Entry 7NE6 (X-ray diffraction, 2.30 A resolution); this record covers chains A and C of the 3 polymer chains in the assembly.

[Chain A]
Protein: Methylcytosine dioxygenase TET2
Organism: Homo sapiens
Notes: EC 1.14.11.-
UniProtKB: Q6N021 (TET2_HUMAN); the construct has insertions or renumbered stretches relative to UniProt, so the offset changes along the chain: 1129-1465 = UniProt 1129-1465; 1814-1828 = UniProt 1466-1480; 1844-1936 = UniProt 1844-1936
Amino-acid sequence (463 residues; row label = number of the first residue in the row; note: 348 numbers in that range are skipped by the numbering (no residue carries them; nothing is unmodelled there)):
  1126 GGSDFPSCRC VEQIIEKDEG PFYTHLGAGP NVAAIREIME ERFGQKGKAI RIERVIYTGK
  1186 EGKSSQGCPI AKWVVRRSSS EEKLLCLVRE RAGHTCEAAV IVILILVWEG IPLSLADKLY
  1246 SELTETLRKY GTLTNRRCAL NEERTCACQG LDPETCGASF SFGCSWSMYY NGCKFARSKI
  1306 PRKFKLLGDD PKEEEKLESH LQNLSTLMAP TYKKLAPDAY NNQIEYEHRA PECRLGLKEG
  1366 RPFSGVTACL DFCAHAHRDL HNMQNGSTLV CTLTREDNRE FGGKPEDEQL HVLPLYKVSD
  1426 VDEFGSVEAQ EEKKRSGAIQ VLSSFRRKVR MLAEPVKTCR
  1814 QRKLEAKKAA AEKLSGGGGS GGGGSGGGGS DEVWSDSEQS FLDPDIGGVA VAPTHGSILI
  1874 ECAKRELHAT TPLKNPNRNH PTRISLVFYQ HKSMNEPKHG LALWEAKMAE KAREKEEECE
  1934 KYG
Disordered / not traced: 1126-1131, 1136-1140, 1814-1841, 1931-1936
Differences from the reference sequence: expression tag (1126-1128); linker (1829-1843)
Swiss-Prot annotation at these positions:
  - region: Ser1290 to Ser1303 (Interaction with DNA)
  - binding site (Zn(2+)): Cys1133, Cys1135, Cys1193, His1219, Cys1221, Cys1271, Cys1273, Cys1289, Cys1298, Cys1358, His1380, His1912
  - binding site (2-oxoglutarate): Arg1261, Cys1374, His1416, Arg1896 to Ser1898
  - binding site (Fe cation): His1382, Asp1384, His1881
  - binding site (substrate): Asn1387, Tyr1902 to His1904
  - cross-link: Lys1299 (Glycyl lysine isopeptide (Lys-Gly) (interchain with G-Cter in ubiquitin))
Ion coordination: Zn2+ site 1: Cys1133, Cys1135, His1219, Cys1221; Zn2+ site 2: Cys1193, Cys1271, Cys1273, His1380; Zn2+ site 3: Cys1289, Cys1298, Cys1358, His1912; Mn2+: His1382, Asp1384, His1881 (together with N-oxalylglycine)
Residues lining bound ligands: N-oxalylglycine (OGA): Arg1261, Cys1374, His1382, Asp1384, Val1395, His1416, His1881, Thr1883, Arg1896, Ser1898, Val1900
Reported in the primary citation:
  - specificity-determining residues: Arg1302
  - conformationally variable residues (side-chain flip): Arg1302

[Chain C]
Molecule: 12-nt DNA strand
Sequence (12 nucleotides; row label = number of the first residue in the row):
     1 ACAGGCGCCT GT
Modified positions: 5CM (5-methyl-2'-deoxy-cytidine-5'-monophosphate) at position 6

[Chain A / chain C interface]
Residue-residue contacts - 13 pairs, chain A then chain C:
  Trp1291(A) - DC8(C)  sugar contact
  Met1293(A) - DG7(C)  sugar contact
  Met1293(A) - DC8(C)  base contact
  Tyr1294(A) - 5CM_6(C)  stacking on the base
  Tyr1294(A) - DG7(C)  sugar contact
  Tyr1295(A) - 5CM_6(C)  base contact
  Asn1296(A) - DC8(C)  sugar contact
  Asn1296(A) - DC9(C)  phosphate contact
  Leu1385(A) - DT10(C)  phosphate contact
  Leu1385(A) - DG11(C)  phosphate contact
  Lys1905(A) - DC9(C)  sugar contact
  Lys1905(A) - DT10(C)  salt bridge to the phosphate
  Trp1917(A) - 5CM_6(C)  sugar contact
Interface residues without a listed pair, chain A (11 interface residues in all): Arg1302, Arg1383, Lys1877
Interface residues without a listed pair, chain C (7 interface residues in all): DG5

[Summary]
11 residues of chain A and 7 residues of chain C are in contact, with 1 salt bridge and 1 aromatic stacking
contact. The salt-bridged pair is Lys1905(A)-DT10(C). Bound to chain A: N-oxalylglycine. From the paper: the
specificity determinant Arg1302(A); conformational variability at Arg1302(A).
Here chain A is Methylcytosine dioxygenase TET2 (Homo sapiens) and chain C is a 12-nt DNA strand. Entry 7NE6
(Human TET2 in complex with unfavourable DNA substrate) was determined by X-ray diffraction together with 7NE3
from the same study.
